Entry 8TCM (X-ray diffraction, 1.82 A resolution); this record covers chain B.

Chain B:
Molecule: p51 subunit
Source organism: HIV whole-genome vector AA1305#18
Amino-acid sequence (343 residues; numbered -8 to 418; 84 numbers in that range are skipped by the numbering (no residue carries them; nothing is unmodelled there); the number before each row is that of its first residue; numbers below 1 keep their minus sign (Ser-8 is residue -8)):
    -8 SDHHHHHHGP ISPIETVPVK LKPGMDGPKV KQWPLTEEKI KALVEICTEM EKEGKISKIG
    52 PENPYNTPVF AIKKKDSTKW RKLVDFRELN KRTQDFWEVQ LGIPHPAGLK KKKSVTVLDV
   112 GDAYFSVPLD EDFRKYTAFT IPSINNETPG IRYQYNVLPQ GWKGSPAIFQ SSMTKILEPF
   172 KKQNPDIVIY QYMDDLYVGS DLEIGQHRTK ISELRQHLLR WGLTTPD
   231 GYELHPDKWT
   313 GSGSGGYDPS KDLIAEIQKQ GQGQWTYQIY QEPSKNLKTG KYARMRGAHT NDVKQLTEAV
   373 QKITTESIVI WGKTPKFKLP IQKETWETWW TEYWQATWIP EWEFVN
Disordered / not traced: -8 to -2, 65-68, 88-94, 313-317, 323, 344-347, 417-418
Ligand contacts:
  - picric acid (TNF), molecule 1: Lys20, Val21, Lys22, Gln23, Asn54, Pro55, Tyr56, Asn57, Thr131, Pro140, Gly141, Arg143
  - picric acid (TNF), molecule 2: Lys20, Lys22, Pro140
  - picric acid (TNF), molecule 3: Lys22, Gln23, Thr131, Ile132, Pro133, Ser134, Asn137, Glu138, Thr139, Pro140, Gly141
  - 9H-xanthene-1,3,6,8-tetrol (ZQT), molecule 1: His-1, Ile37, Glu40, Met41, Glu44, Lys46, Trp71, Arg72, Lys73, Phe116
  - 9H-xanthene-1,3,6,8-tetrol (ZQT), molecule 2: Asn81, Gly152, Lys154, Pro157, Met184, Asp185, Thr409, Trp410
Reported in the primary citation:
  - binding site for picric acid: Lys20, Lys22, Arg143
  - conformationally variable residues (side-chain flip): Met184
  - binding site for 9H-xanthene-1,3,6,8-tetrol: Ile37, Met41, Glu44, Lys73, Asn81, Lys154, Met184, Asp185
  - binding site for picric acid: Gln23, Asn57, Thr131 (from molecular simulation)

Summary:
Bound to chain B: 3 copies of picric acid and 9H-xanthene-1,3,6,8-tetrol. From the paper: a binding site for
9H-xanthene-1,3,6,8-tetrol at Ile37, Met41 and Glu44 among others; a binding site for picric acid at Lys20,
Lys22 and Arg143 among others.
Chain B is p51 subunit (HIV whole-genome vector AA1305#18); the structure, Crystal Structure of modified HIV
reverse transcriptase p51 domain (FPC1) with picric acid and Xanthene-1,3,6,8-tetrol bound, was determined by
X-ray diffraction, deposited together with 8TCJ, 8TCK and 8TCL.
